PDB entry 1FKV | X-ray diffraction, 2.00 A resolution | chain A

# Chain A
Protein: Alpha-lactalbumin
Source organism: Capra hircus
Notes: EC 2.4.1.22; fragment: b-helix
UniProt: P00712 (LALBA_CAPHI); residues 1-123 here correspond to UniProt positions 20-142 (UniProt number = residue number + 19)
Chain sequence (124 residues; row label = number of the first residue in the row; numbering starts at 0):
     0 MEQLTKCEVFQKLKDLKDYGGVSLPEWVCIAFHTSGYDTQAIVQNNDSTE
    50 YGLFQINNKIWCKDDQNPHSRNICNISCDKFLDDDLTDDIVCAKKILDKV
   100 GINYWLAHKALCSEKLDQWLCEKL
Disordered / not traced: 121-123
Cystine bridges: Cys6-Cys120, Cys28-Cys111, Cys61-Cys77, Cys73-Cys91
Construct notes: expression tag (0); engineered mutation Ile29 (Thr48 in P00712)
Ion coordination: Ca2+: Lys79, Asp82, Asp84, Asp87, Asp88
Curated features (UniProtKB/Swiss-Prot):
  - binding site (Ca(2+)): Lys79, Asp82, Asp84, Asp87, Asp88
  - glycosylation (N-linked (GlcNAc...) asparagine): Asn45, Asn74

# Summary
Lys79, Asp82, Asp84, Asp87 and Asp88 form the Ca2+ site. Curated annotation (UniProt) lists 5 Ca2+-binding
residues.
Chain A is Alpha-lactalbumin (Capra hircus); the structure, Recombinant goat alpha-lactalbumin T29I, was
determined by X-ray diffraction (same publication as 1FKQ).
